Entry 7DHF (X-ray diffraction, 1.21 A resolution); this record covers chain A.

# Chain A
Molecule: Protein-tyrosine-phosphatase
From: Vibrio vulnificus
Notes: EC 3.1.3.48
UniProtKB: E5F0S0 (E5F0S0_VIBVL); numbering as in UniProt (aligned over 2-146)
Sequence (149 residues; each row starts with the number of its first residue; numbers below 1 keep their minus sign (Gly-2 is residue -2)):
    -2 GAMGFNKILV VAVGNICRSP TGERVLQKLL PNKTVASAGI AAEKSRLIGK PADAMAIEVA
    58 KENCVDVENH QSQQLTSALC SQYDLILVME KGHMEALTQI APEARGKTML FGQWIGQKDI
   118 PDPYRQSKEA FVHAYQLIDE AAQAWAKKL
Not modelled in the structure: -2 to 0
Construct notes: expression tag (-2 to 1); engineered mutation Ala9 (Cys in E5F0S0)
From the paper describing this entry:
  - catalytic residues: Asp119
  - interface residues: Cys61
  - binding site for phosphate ion: Ser16, Asp119
  - catalytic residues: Arg15 (proposed by the authors, not directly observed)
  - mutagenesis - E40A/K41A/S42A/R43A, E40W/K41DEL/S42DEL/R43DEL, E40DEL/K41DEL/S42DEL/R43DEL: decreased catalytic activity

# Summary
From the paper: catalytic residues Asp119 and Arg15; E40A/K41A/S42A/R43A, E40W/K41DEL/S42DEL/R43DEL and
E40DEL/K41DEL/S42DEL/R43DEL reduce catalytic activity.
Chain A is Protein-tyrosine-phosphatase (Vibrio vulnificus); the structure, Vibrio vulnificus Wzb in complex
with benzylphosphonate, was determined by X-ray diffraction, deposited together with 7DHD and 7DHE.
